9GFM - chains L and Q of the 11 polymer chains in the assembly; structure by electron microscopy, 3.80 A resolution.

# Chain L
Molecule: Nucleosomal DNA strand 2
Sequence (139 nucleotides; numbered -81 to 57; the number before each row is that of its first residue; numbers below 1 keep their minus sign (DT-81 is residue -81)):
   -81 TGCCGAGGCC GCTCAATTGG TCGTAGACAG CTCTAGCACC GCTTAAACGC ACGTACGCGC
   -21 TGTCCCCCGC GTTTTAACCG CCAAGGGGAT TACTCCCTAG TCTCCAGGCA CGTGTCAGAT
    39 ATATACATCC TGTGCATGT

# Chain Q
Molecule: Histone H3.1
From: Homo sapiens
Reference sequence: P68431 (H31_HUMAN); residues 36-135 here correspond to UniProt positions 37-136 (UniProt number = residue number + 1)
Chain sequence (100 residues; numbered 36 to 135; the number before each row is that of its first residue):
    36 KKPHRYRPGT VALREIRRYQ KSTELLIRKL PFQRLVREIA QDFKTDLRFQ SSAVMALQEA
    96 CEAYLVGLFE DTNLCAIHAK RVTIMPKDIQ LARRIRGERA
UniProt features mapped onto this chain:
  - modified residue: Lys36 (N6,N6,N6-trimethyllysine), Lys37 (N6-methyllysine), Tyr41 (Phosphotyrosine), Lys56 (N6,N6,N6-trimethyllysine), Ser57 (Phosphoserine), Lys64 (N6-(2-hydroxyisobutyryl)lysine), Lys79 (N6,N6,N6-trimethyllysine), Thr80 (Phosphothreonine), Ser86 (Phosphoserine), Thr107 (Phosphothreonine), Lys115 (N6-acetyllysine), Lys122 (N6-(2-hydroxyisobutyryl)lysine)

# Chain L / chain Q interface
Contacting residue pairs (15; chain L residue first):
  DG-23(L) with Arg83(Q), sugar contact; Phe84(Q), phosphate contact; Gln85(Q), phosphate contact; Ser86(Q), hydrogen bond to the phosphate
  DC-22(L) with Arg72(Q), salt bridge to the phosphate; Arg83(Q), hydrogen bond to the sugar; Phe84(Q), hydrogen bond to the phosphate
  DA-5(L) with Pro43(Q), sugar contact
  DC-4(L) with Val117(Q), phosphate contact; Thr118(Q), hydrogen bond to the phosphate
  DC-3(L) with Arg116(Q), phosphate contact; Val117(Q), hydrogen bond to the phosphate; Thr118(Q), hydrogen bond to the phosphate
  DG-2(L) with Arg116(Q), phosphate contact; Met120(Q), phosphate contact
Other interface residues (no listed pair), chain L (9 interface residues in all): DC-14, DG-13, DA-6
Other interface residues (no listed pair), chain Q (15 interface residues in all): Arg63, Gln68, Leu82, Ser87, Lys115

# Overview
9 residues of chain L face 15 of chain Q across their interface, with 6 hydrogen bonds and 1 salt bridge.
Among the polar pairs are DC-22(L)-Arg83(Q), DG-23(L)-Ser86(Q) and DC-22(L)-Phe84(Q).
Here chain L is Nucleosomal DNA strand 2 and chain Q is Histone H3.1 (Homo sapiens). Entry 9GFM (CryoEM
structure of the human INO80 core-nucleosome complex state N-7) was determined by electron microscopy.
